Entry 4LEZ (X-ray diffraction, 2.36 A resolution); this record covers chains C and J of the 6 polymer chains in the assembly.

Chain C:
Protein: Cyclic GMP-AMP synthase
Organism: Mus musculus
Notes: EC 2.7.7.-; fragment: mouse cGAS catalytic domain
UniProt: Q8C6L5 (CGAS_MOUSE); residues 142-507 here = UniProt positions 142-507
Amino-acid sequence (366 residues; numbered 142 to 507; the number before each row is that of its first residue):
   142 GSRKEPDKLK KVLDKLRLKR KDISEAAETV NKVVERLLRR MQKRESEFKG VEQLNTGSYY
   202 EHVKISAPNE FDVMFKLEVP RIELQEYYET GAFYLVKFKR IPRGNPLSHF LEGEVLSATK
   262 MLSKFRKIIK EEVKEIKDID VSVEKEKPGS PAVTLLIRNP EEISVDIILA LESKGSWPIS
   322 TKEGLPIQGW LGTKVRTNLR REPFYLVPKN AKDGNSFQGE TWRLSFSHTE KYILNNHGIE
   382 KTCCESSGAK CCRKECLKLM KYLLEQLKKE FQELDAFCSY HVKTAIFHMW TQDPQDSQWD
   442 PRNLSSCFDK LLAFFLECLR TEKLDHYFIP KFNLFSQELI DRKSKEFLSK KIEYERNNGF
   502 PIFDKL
Unresolved in the structure: 142-148
Curated features (UniProtKB/Swiss-Prot):
  - region: Lys372 to Lys395 (DNA-binding)
  - motif: Leu154 to Leu159 (Nuclear export signal), Asp281 to Ser291 (Nuclear localization signal)
  - binding site (GTP): Thr197, Asp307, Arg364 to Glu371
  - binding site (ATP): Ser199, Glu371, Lys402, Ser420 to Lys424
  - binding site (Mg(2+)): Glu211, Asp213, Asp307
  - binding site (2',3'-cGAMP): Asp213, Gly290, Asp307, Lys350, Arg364 to Ser366
  - binding site (Zn(2+)): His378, Cys384, Cys385, Cys392
  - site: Arg241 (Arginine-anchor), Asp307, Ile308 (Cleavage)
  - modified residue: Lys156 (N6-lactoyllysine), Glu176 (PolyADP-ribosyl glutamic acid), Ser199 (Phosphoserine), Tyr201 (Phosphotyrosine), Glu272 (5-glutamyl polyglutamate), Ser291 (Phosphoserine), Glu302 (5-glutamyl glutamate), Lys372 (N6-acetyllysine), Lys382 (N6-acetyllysine), Lys402 (N6-acetyllysine), Ser420 (Phosphoserine), Lys491 (N6-methyllysine)
  - lipidation (S-palmitoyl cysteine): Cys392, Cys393, Cys459
  - cross-link (Glycyl lysine isopeptide (Lys-Gly)): Lys217 (interchain with G-Cter in SUMO), Lys271 (interchain with G-Cter in ubiquitin), Lys335 (interchain with G-Cter in SUMO), Lys372 (interchain with G-Cter in SUMO), Lys382 (interchain with G-Cter in SUMO), Lys399 (interchain with G-Cter in ubiquitin), Lys402 (interchain with G-Cter in ubiquitin), Lys409 (interchain with G-Cter in ubiquitin), Lys410 (interchain with G-Cter in ubiquitin), Lys464 (interchain with G-Cter in SUMO)
Ion coordination: Zn2+: His378, Cys384, Cys385, Cys392
Residues lining bound ligands: cGAMP (1SY): Glu211, Asp213, Met215, Gly290, Ser291, Pro292, Ala293, Asp307, Ile309, Val348, Lys350, Arg364, Leu365, Ser366, Ser368, Cys419, Ser420, Tyr421, His467
What the authors report for this chain:
  - binding site for cGAMP: Asp213, Asp307, Arg364, Ser366, Tyr421
  - catalytic residues: Asp213, Asp307 (proposed by the authors, not directly observed)
  - mutagenesis - K151E, R158E, K160E, R161E, K162E, S165E, R180E, R222E (more than 50%), K240E (more than 50%), K315E, K323E (more than 50%), K372E, K395E: decreased catalytic activity
  - mutagenesis - K184E: unchanged catalytic activity
  - mutagenesis - K335E, R342E, K382A, E386A: abolished catalytic activity
  - mutagenesis - R158E, K372E, K382A, E386A, K395E: decreased signaling
  - mutagenesis - K184E, R222E, K240E, R342E: unchanged signaling
  - mutagenesis - R222E/R342E, K335E: abolished signaling
  - mutagenesis - K151E, R158E, K160E, K162E, S165E, R180E, K184E, R222E, K240E, K315E, K323E, K335E, R342E, K372E, K382A, K395E: decreased binding to DNA
  - mutagenesis - E386A: unchanged binding to DNA

Chain J:
Molecule: 18bp dsDNA
Sequence (18 nucleotides; row label = number of the first residue in the row):
     1 ATCTGTACAT GTACAGAT

How chain C and chain J interact:
Residue-residue contacts - 13 pairs, chain C then chain J:
  Arg161(C) with DC8(J), base contact; DA9(J), sugar contact
  Ser165(C) with DA9(J), hydrogen bond to the phosphate; DT10(J), hydrogen bond to the phosphate
  Ala168(C) with DT10(J), phosphate contact; DG11(J), phosphate contact
  Asn172(C) with DG11(J), hydrogen bond to the phosphate
  Asn196(C) with DT12(J), hydrogen bond to the phosphate
  Tyr200(C) with DT10(J), hydrogen bond to the phosphate; DG11(J), hydrogen bond to the phosphate
  Tyr201(C) with DG11(J), phosphate contact; DT12(J), phosphate contact
  Lys372(C) with DT12(J), salt bridge to the phosphate
Also at the interface, not in a pair above, chain C (9 interface residues in all): Ile164
Also at the interface, not in a pair above, chain J (6 interface residues in all): DA7

Overview:
The interface between chain C and chain J involves 9 residues on one side and 6 on the other; the contacts
include 6 hydrogen bonds and 1 salt bridge. Among the polar pairs are Ser165(C)-DA9(J), Ser165(C)-DT10(J) and
Asn172(C)-DG11(J). The paper reports catalytic residues Asp213(C) and Asp307(C); K151E, R158E and K160E of
chain C, among others, reduce binding to DNA; 19 substitutions were tested in all.
Here chain C is Cyclic GMP-AMP synthase (Mus musculus) and chain J is 18bp dsDNA. Entry 4LEZ (Structure of
mouse cGAS bound to an 18bp DNA and cGAS product) was determined by X-ray diffraction (same publication as
4LEV, 4LEW and 4LEY).
